PDB entry 2OP0 | X-ray diffraction, 2.80 A resolution | chains A and B

Chain A (and B):
Molecule: Enoyl-acyl carrier reductase
From: Plasmodium falciparum
Notes: EC 1.3.1.9; chain B of this document is another copy of the same molecule, construct and numbering; everything in this record applies to it too
UniProtKB: Q9BH77 (Q9BH77_PLAFA); numbering as in UniProt (aligned over 96-425)
Chain sequence (338 residues; row label = number of the first residue in the row):
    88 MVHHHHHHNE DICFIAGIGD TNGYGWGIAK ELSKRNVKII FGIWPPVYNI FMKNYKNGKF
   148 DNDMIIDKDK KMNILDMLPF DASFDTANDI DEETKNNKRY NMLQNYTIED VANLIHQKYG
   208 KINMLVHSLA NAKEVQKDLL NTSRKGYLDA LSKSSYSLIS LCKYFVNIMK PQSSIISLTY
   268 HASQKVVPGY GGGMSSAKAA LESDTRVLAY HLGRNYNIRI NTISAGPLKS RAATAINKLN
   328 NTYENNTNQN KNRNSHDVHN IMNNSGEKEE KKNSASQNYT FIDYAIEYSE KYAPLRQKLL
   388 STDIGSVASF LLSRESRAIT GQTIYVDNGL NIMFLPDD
Not modelled in the structure: 88-96, 154-155, 318-366, 425 (chain B: 88-97, 154-155, 324-366, 425)
Construct notes: cloning artifact (88-89); expression tag (90-95)

How chain A and chain B interact:
Residue-residue contacts - 66 pairs, chain A then chain B:
  Arg-293(A) / Ile-419(B)
  Ala-296(A) / Pro-381(B)
  Ala-296(A) / Ile-419(B)  hydrophobic
  Tyr-297(A) / Met-420(B)  hydrophobic
  Tyr-297(A) / Asp-424(B)
  Gly-300(A) / Pro-381(B)
  Gly-300(A) / Leu-382(B)
  Arg-301(A) / Lys-378(B)  hydrogen bond (side chain-backbone)
  Arg-301(A) / Tyr-379(B)  hydrogen bond (side chain-backbone)
  Arg-301(A) / Ala-380(B)  hydrogen bond (side chain-backbone)
  Arg-301(A) / Pro-381(B)  hydrogen bond (backbone-backbone)
  Arg-301(A) / Arg-383(B)
  Arg-306(A) / Leu-382(B)
  Lys-378(A) / Arg-301(B)  hydrogen bond (backbone-side chain)
  Tyr-379(A) / Arg-301(B)  hydrogen bond (backbone-side chain)
  Ala-380(A) / Arg-301(B)  hydrogen bond (backbone-side chain)
  Pro-381(A) / Ala-296(B)
  Pro-381(A) / Gly-300(B)
  Pro-381(A) / Arg-301(B)  hydrogen bond (backbone-backbone)
  Pro-381(A) / Thr-407(B)
  Leu-382(A) / Gly-300(B)
  Leu-382(A) / Arg-306(B)
  Leu-382(A) / Arg-404(B)
  Leu-382(A) / Thr-407(B)
  Arg-383(A) / Arg-301(B)
  Gln-384(A) / Asn-304(B)
  Gln-384(A) / Arg-404(B)  hydrogen bond
  Leu-386(A) / Ala-405(B)  hydrophobic
  Leu-387(A) / Arg-404(B)
  Asp-390(A) / Arg-404(B)  salt bridge
  Ser-393(A) / Glu-402(B)  hydrogen bond (side chain-backbone)
  Val-394(A) / Glu-402(B)
  Val-394(A) / Ile-406(B)  hydrophobic
  Phe-397(A) / Phe-397(B)  hydrophobic
  Glu-402(A) / Ser-393(B)  hydrogen bond (backbone-side chain)
  Glu-402(A) / Val-394(B)
  Arg-404(A) / Leu-382(B)
  Arg-404(A) / Gln-384(B)  hydrogen bond
  Arg-404(A) / Leu-387(B)
  Arg-404(A) / Asp-390(B)  salt bridge
  Ala-405(A) / Leu-386(B)  hydrophobic
  Ala-405(A) / Asp-390(B)
  Ala-405(A) / Val-413(B)  hydrophobic
  Ala-405(A) / Asp-414(B)  hydrogen bond (backbone-backbone)
  Ala-405(A) / Asn-415(B)  hydrogen bond (backbone-backbone)
  Ile-406(A) / Tyr-412(B)
  Thr-407(A) / Leu-382(B)
  Thr-407(A) / Gly-416(B)
  Gly-408(A) / Ile-419(B)
  Gln-409(A) / Tyr-412(B)
  Gln-409(A) / Asn-418(B)  hydrogen bond
  Gln-409(A) / Ile-419(B)
  Tyr-412(A) / Ile-406(B)
  Tyr-412(A) / Gln-409(B)
  Val-413(A) / Ala-405(B)  hydrophobic
  Val-413(A) / Ile-406(B)  hydrophobic
  Asp-414(A) / Ala-405(B)  hydrogen bond (backbone-backbone)
  Asn-415(A) / Ala-405(B)  hydrogen bond (backbone-backbone)
  Asn-415(A) / Thr-407(B)
  Gly-416(A) / Ala-405(B)
  Gly-416(A) / Thr-407(B)
  Asn-418(A) / Gln-409(B)  hydrogen bond
  Ile-419(A) / Arg-293(B)
  Ile-419(A) / Gln-409(B)
  Met-420(A) / Tyr-297(B)  hydrophobic
  Asp-424(A) / Tyr-297(B)  hydrogen bond
Other interface residues (no listed pair), chain A (40 interface residues in all): Glu-118, Asn-304, Ile-305, Lys-385, Ile-411
Other interface residues (no listed pair), chain B (39 interface residues in all): Glu-118, Lys-385, Gly-408, Ile-411

Overview:
40 residues of chain A face 39 of chain B across their interface, with 19 hydrogen bonds and 2 salt bridges.
Among the polar pairs are Asp-390(A)/Arg-404(B), Arg-301(A)/Lys-378(B) and Arg-301(A)/Tyr-379(B).
Both chains are Enoyl-acyl carrier reductase (Plasmodium falciparum). Entry 2OP0 (Crystal structure of
plasmodium falciparum enoyl ACP reductase with triclosan reductase) was determined by X-ray diffraction (same
publication as 2NQ8, 2OL4, 2OOS, 2OP1 and 2FOI).
